PDB entry 9CV7 | electron microscopy, 3.80 A resolution | chains L and C of the 5 polymer chains in the assembly

Chain L:
Name: LJF-085 light chain Fv
Organism: Macaca mulatta
Sequence (107 residues; row label = number of the first residue in the row):
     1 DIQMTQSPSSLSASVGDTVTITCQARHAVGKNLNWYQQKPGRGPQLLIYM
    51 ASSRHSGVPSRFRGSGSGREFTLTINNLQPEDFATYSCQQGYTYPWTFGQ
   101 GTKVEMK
Disordered / not traced: 107
Disulfide bonds: Cys23-Cys88

Chain C:
Name: ZM233 NFL TD CC3+ gp140
Organism: Human immunodeficiency virus 1
Sequence (661 residues; each row starts with the number of its first residue; note: 58 numbers in that range are skipped by the numbering (no residue carries them; nothing is unmodelled there); a row labelled like 184A-184F holds insertion residues (184A, then the next letters in order)):
     7 MPMGSLQPLATLYLLGMLVASVLAMGSLWVTVYYGVPVWRDAETTLFCAS
    57 DAKAYETEKHSVWATHACVPTDPNPQEMVLENVTENFNMWKNDMVDQMHT
   107 DVISIWDQSLKPCVKLTPLCVTLDCSTYNNTH
   149 NISKEMKICSFNMTTELRDKKRKVNVLFYKLDLVPL
184A-184F TNSSNT
   189 TNYRLISCNTSTITQACPKVSFDPIPIHYCAPAGYAILKCNNKTFNGTGP
   239 CNNVSTVQCTHGIKPVVSTQLLLNGSLAEEEIIIRFENLTDNVKIIIVQL
   289 NETINITCTRPNNYTRKSIRI
   312 GPGQSFYAMGEI
  323A V
   324 GNIREAHCNISASKWNKTLERVRTKLKEHFPNKTIE
   361 FEPSSGGDLEITTHSFNCGGEFFYCNTSGLFNSAINGT
   410 LTSNVTLPCRIKQIINMWQRVGQAMYAPPIAGNITCKSNITGLLLTRD
457A-457J GGENSSSTTE
   467 TFRPTGGDMKNNWRSELYKYKVVEIKPLGIAPTR
500A-500Z CKRRVVEGGGGSGGGGSAVGIGAVRR
  501A G
   522 FLGAAGSTMGAASMTLTVQARQLLSGIVQPQSNLLKAPEAQQHMLQLGVW
   572 GIKQLQARVLAIERYLKDQQLLGLWGCSGKLICTTNVPWNASWSNKSKND
   622 IWDNMTWMQWDREIGNHTDTIYRLLEDSQNQQEKNEKDLLCLDGGGGSHH
   672 HHHHHHGSGC
Disordered / not traced: 7-31, 64-69, 184A-184F, 457A-457J, 500A-500Z, 501A, 547-569, 664-681
Disulfide bonds: Cys54-Cys74, Cys119-Cys205, Cys126-Cys196, Cys131-Cys157, Cys218-Cys247, Cys228-Cys239, Cys296-Cys331, Cys378-Cys445, Cys385-Cys418, Cys598-Cys604
Covalent attachments: N-acetylglucosamine (NAG) linked to Asn88, Asn197, Asn230, Asn234, Asn241, Asn262, Asn276, Asn289, Asn293, Asn332, Asn355, Asn386, Asn413

Interface between chain L and chain C:
Residue-residue contacts (19):
  Thr22(L) - Val281(C)
  Gln24(L) - Asn280(C)
  Gln24(L) - Val281(C)
  Arg26(L) - Ile371(C)
  Arg26(L) - Gln428(C)
  Arg26(L) - Gly472(C)
  Arg26(L) - Gly473(C)
  His27(L) - Val281(C)  hydrogen bond (side chain-backbone)
  Ala28(L) - Gln428(C)  hydrogen bond (backbone-side chain)
  Ala28(L) - Asp474(C)
  Val29(L) - Gln428(C)
  Gly30(L) - Gln428(C)
  Asn32(L) - Gln428(C)
  Asn32(L) - Val430(C)
  Arg69(L) - Glu275(C)  salt bridge
  Arg69(L) - Lys282(C)
  Arg69(L) - Asp474(C)  salt bridge
  Arg69(L) - Asn477(C)
  Tyr92(L) - Asp368(C)  hydrogen bond
Also at the interface, not in a pair above, chain L (11 interface residues in all): Glu70
Also at the interface, not in a pair above, chain C (14 interface residues in all): Arg429, Arg480

In short:
The interface between chain L and chain C involves 11 residues on one side and 14 on the other, with 3
hydrogen bonds and 2 salt bridges. Among the polar pairs are Arg69(L)-Glu275(C), Arg69(L)-Asp474(C) and
His27(L)-Val281(C).
Here chain L is LJF-085 light chain Fv (Macaca mulatta) and chain C is ZM233 NFL TD CC3+ gp140 (Human
immunodeficiency virus 1). Entry 9CV7 (LJF-085 Fab in complex with HIV Env ZM233 NFL TD CC3+ trimer) was
determined by electron microscopy (same publication as 9DMF, 9CU5 and 9CU6).
